9FJR - chains b and d of the 7 polymer chains in the assembly; structure by electron microscopy, 3.43 A resolution.

Chain b:
Name: DNA-directed RNA polymerase subunit alpha
Source organism: Mycobacterium tuberculosis H37Rv
Notes: EC 2.7.7.6
Reference sequence: P9WGZ1 (RPOA_MYCTU); residues 1-347 here = UniProt positions 1-347
Amino-acid sequence (347 residues; row label = number of the first residue in the row):
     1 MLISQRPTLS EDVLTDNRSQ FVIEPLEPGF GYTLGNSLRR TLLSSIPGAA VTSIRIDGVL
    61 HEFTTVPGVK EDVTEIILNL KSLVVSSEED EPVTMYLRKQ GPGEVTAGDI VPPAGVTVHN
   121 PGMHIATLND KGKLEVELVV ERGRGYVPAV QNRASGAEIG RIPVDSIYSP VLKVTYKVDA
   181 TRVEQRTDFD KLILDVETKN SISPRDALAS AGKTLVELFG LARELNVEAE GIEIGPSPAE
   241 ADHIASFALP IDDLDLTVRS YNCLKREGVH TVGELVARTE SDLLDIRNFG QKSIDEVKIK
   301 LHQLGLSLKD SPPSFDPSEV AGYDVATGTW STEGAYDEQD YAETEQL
Unresolved in the structure: 233-347

Chain d:
Name: DNA-directed RNA polymerase subunit beta'
Source organism: Mycobacterium tuberculosis H37Rv
Notes: EC 2.7.7.6
Reference sequence: P9WGY7 (RPOC_MYCTU); numbering as in UniProt (aligned over 4-1316)
Amino-acid sequence (1319 residues; row label = number of the first residue in the row):
     4 VNFFDELRIG LATAEDIRQW SYGEVKKPET INYRTLKPEK DGLFCEKIFG PTRDWECYCG
    64 KYKRVRFKGI ICERCGVEVT RAKVRRERMG HIELAAPVTH IWYFKGVPSR LGYLLDLAPK
   124 DLEKIIYFAA YVITSVDEEM RHNELSTLEA EMAVERKAVE DQRDGELEAR AQKLEADLAE
   184 LEAEGAKADA RRKVRDGGER EMRQIRDRAQ RELDRLEDIW STFTKLAPKQ LIVDENLYRE
   244 LVDRYGEYFT GAMGAESIQK LIENFDIDAE AESLRDVIRN GKGQKKLRAL KRLKVVAAFQ
   304 QSGNSPMGMV LDAVPVIPPE LRPMVQLDGG RFATSDLNDL YRRVINRNNR LKRLIDLGAP
   364 EIIVNNEKRM LQESVDALFD NGRRGRPVTG PGNRPLKSLS DLLKGKQGRF RQNLLGKRVD
   424 YSGRSVIVVG PQLKLHQCGL PKLMALELFK PFVMKRLVDL NHAQNIKSAK RMVERQRPQV
   484 WDVLEEVIAE HPVLLNRAPT LHRLGIQAFE PMLVEGKAIQ LHPLVCEAFN ADFDGDQMAV
   544 HLPLSAEAQA EARILMLSSN NILSPASGRP LAMPRLDMVT GLYYLTTEVP GDTGEYQPAS
   604 GDHPETGVYS SPAEAIMAAD RGVLSVRAKI KVRLTQLRPP VEIEAELFGH SGWQPGDAWM
   664 AETTLGRVMF NELLPLGYPF VNKQMHKKVQ AAIINDLAER YPMIVVAQTV DKLKDAGFYW
   724 ATRSGVTVSM ADVLVPPRKK EILDHYEERA DKVEKQFQRG ALNHDERNEA LVEIWKEATD
   784 EVGQALREHY PDDNPIITIV DSGATGNFTQ TRTLAGMKGL VTNPKGEFIP RPVKSSFREG
   844 LTVLEYFINT HGARKGLADT ALRTADSGYL TRRLVDVSQD VIVREHDCQT ERGIVVELAE
   904 RAPDGTLIRD PYIETSAYAR TLGTDAVDEA GNVIVERGQD LGDPEIDALL AAGITQVKVR
   964 SVLTCATSTG VCATCYGRSM ATGKLVDIGE AVGIVAAQSI GEPGTQLTMR TFHQGGVGED
  1024 ITGGLPRVQE LFEARVPRGK APIADVTGRV RLEDGERFYK ITIVPDDGGE EVVYDKISKR
  1084 QRLRVFKHED GSERVLSDGD HVEVGQQLME GSADPHEVLR VQGPREVQIH LVREVQEVYR
  1144 AQGVSIHDKH IEVIVRQMLR RVTIIDSGST EFLPGSLIDR AEFEAENRRV VAEGGEPAAG
  1204 RPVLMGITKA SLATDSWLSA ASFQETTRVL TDAAINCRSD KLNGLKENVI IGKLIPAGTG
  1264 INRYRNIAVQ PTEEARAAAY TIPSYEDQYY SPDFGAATGA AVPLDDYGYS DYRHHHHHH
Unresolved in the structure: 1013-1023, 1284-1322
Sequence notes: expression tag (1317-1322)
Ion coordination: Zn2+ site 1: Cys-60, Cys-62, Cys-75, Cys-78; Mg2+: Asp-535, Asp-537, Asp-539; Zn2+ site 2: Cys-891, Cys-968, Cys-975, Cys-978
Curated features (UniProtKB/Swiss-Prot):
  - binding site (Zn(2+)): Cys-60, Cys-62, Cys-75, Cys-78, Cys-891, Cys-968, Cys-975, Cys-978
  - binding site (Mg(2+)): Asp-535, Asp-537, Asp-539

Interface between chain b and chain d:
Residue-residue contacts (27):
  Arg-39(b) / Asp-623(d)  salt bridge
  Glu-62(b) / Gly-604(d)
  Glu-62(b) / Asp-605(d)
  Glu-62(b) / Pro-607(d)
  Thr-74(b) / Glu-608(d)
  Thr-74(b) / Val-611(d)
  Glu-75(b) / Arg-636(d)  salt bridge
  Leu-78(b) / Val-611(d)  hydrophobic
  Leu-78(b) / Tyr-612(d)
  Leu-78(b) / Ser-613(d)
  Asn-79(b) / Arg-636(d)  hydrogen bond
  Lys-81(b) / Val-611(d)  hydrogen bond (side chain-backbone)
  Lys-81(b) / Glu-617(d)  salt bridge
  Tyr-146(b) / Tyr-612(d)
  Tyr-146(b) / Glu-617(d)  hydrogen bond
  Tyr-146(b) / Met-620(d)  hydrophobic
  Tyr-146(b) / Ala-621(d)  hydrophobic
  Tyr-146(b) / Arg-624(d)  hydrogen bond (backbone-side chain)
  Pro-148(b) / Arg-624(d)
  Pro-148(b) / Val-626(d)  hydrophobic
  Ile-167(b) / Glu-617(d)
  Ile-167(b) / Met-620(d)  hydrophobic
  Leu-172(b) / Ala-616(d)
  Arg-182(b) / Glu-488(d)
  Gln-185(b) / Lys-445(d)
  Gln-185(b) / Glu-518(d)
  Thr-187(b) / Glu-518(d)
Other interface residues (no listed pair), chain b (23 interface residues in all): Leu-43, His-61, Phe-63, Val-147, Arg-153, Ile-162, Asp-165, Lys-173, Arg-186
Other interface residues (no listed pair), chain d (23 interface residues in all): Asp-485, Ala-602, His-606, Ile-619, Met-663

Overview:
The chain b/chain d interface involves 23 residues from each chain, with 4 hydrogen bonds and 3 salt bridges.
Polar pairs include Arg-39(b)/Asp-623(d), Glu-75(b)/Arg-636(d) and Lys-81(b)/Glu-617(d). UniProt lists 8
Zn2+-binding residues and 3 Mg2+-binding residues on chain d.
Chain b is DNA-directed RNA polymerase subunit alpha and chain d is DNA-directed RNA polymerase subunit beta',
both from Mycobacterium tuberculosis H37Rv; the structure, Cryo-EM structure of Mycobacterium tuberculosis
sigma-B RNA polymerase bound to -10 promoter element ssDNA oligo - ..., was determined by electron microscopy
(same publication as 9FJP and 9FJS).
